9BNM - chains C and X of the 8 polymer chains in the assembly; structure by electron microscopy, 3.97 A resolution.

# Chain C
Protein: Envelope glycoprotein Gp120
Source organism: Human immunodeficiency virus 1
Reference sequence: Q2N0S6 (Q2N0S6_9HIV1); the construct lacks a stretch of the UniProt sequence and is renumbered around it, so the offset changes along the chain: 31-135 = UniProt 30-134; 144-185 = UniProt 135-176; 187-309 = UniProt 186-308; 312-323 = UniProt 309-320; 2 more segments
Chain sequence (476 residues; each row starts with the number of its first residue; note: 24 numbers in that range are skipped by the numbering (no residue carries them; nothing is unmodelled there); a row labelled like 185A-185I holds insertion residues (185A, then the next letters in order)):
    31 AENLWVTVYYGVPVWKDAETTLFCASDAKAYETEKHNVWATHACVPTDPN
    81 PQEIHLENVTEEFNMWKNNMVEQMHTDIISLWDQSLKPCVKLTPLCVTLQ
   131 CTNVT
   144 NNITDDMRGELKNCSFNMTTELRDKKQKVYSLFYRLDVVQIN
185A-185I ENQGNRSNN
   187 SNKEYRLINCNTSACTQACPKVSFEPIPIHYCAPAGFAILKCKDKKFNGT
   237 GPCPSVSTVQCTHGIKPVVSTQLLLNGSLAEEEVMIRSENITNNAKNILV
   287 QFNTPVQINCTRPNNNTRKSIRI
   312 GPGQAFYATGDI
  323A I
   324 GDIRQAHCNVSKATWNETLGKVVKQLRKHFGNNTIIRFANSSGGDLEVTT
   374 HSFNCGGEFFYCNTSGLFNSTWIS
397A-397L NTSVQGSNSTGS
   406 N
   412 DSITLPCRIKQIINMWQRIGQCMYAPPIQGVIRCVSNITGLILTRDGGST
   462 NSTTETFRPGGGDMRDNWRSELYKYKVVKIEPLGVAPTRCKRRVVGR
Unresolved in the structure: 31-32, 58-65, 144-148, 185A-185I, 397A-397L, 506-508
Construct notes: engineered mutation Cys-201 (Ile200 in Q2N0S6), Asn-332 (Thr330 in Q2N0S6), Cys-433 (Ala430 in Q2N0S6), Cys-501 (Ala498 in Q2N0S6)
Disulfide bonds: Cys-54/Cys-74, Cys-119/Cys-205, Cys-126/Cys-196, Cys-131/Cys-157, Cys-201/Cys-433, Cys-218/Cys-247, Cys-228/Cys-239, Cys-296/Cys-331, Cys-378/Cys-445, Cys-385/Cys-418
Glycans and other covalent adducts: N-acetylglucosamine (NAG) linked to Asn-88, Asn-133, Asn-156, Asn-197, Asn-234, Asn-262, Asn-276, Asn-295, Asn-301, Asn-332, Asn-339, Asn-355, Asn-363, Asn-386, Asn-392, Asn-448; glycan linked to Asn-160

# Chain X
Protein: Envelope glycoprotein Gp41
Source organism: Human immunodeficiency virus 1
Reference sequence: Q2N0S6 (Q2N0S6_9HIV1); residues 513-664 here correspond to UniProt positions 510-661 (UniProt number = residue number - 3)
Chain sequence (152 residues; numbered 513 to 664; the number before each row is that of its first residue):
   513 VGIGAVFLGFLGAAGSTMGAASMTLTVQARNLLSGIVQQQSNLLRAPEAQ
   563 QHLLKLTVWGIKQLQARVLAVERYLRDQQLLGIWGCSGKLICCTNVPWNS
   613 SWSNRNLSEIWDNMTWLQWDKEISNYTQIIYGLLEESQNQQEKNEQDLLA
   663 LD
Unresolved in the structure: 513-519, 546-567
Construct notes: conflict Pro-559 (Ile556 in Q2N0S6), Cys-605 (Thr602 in Q2N0S6)
Disulfide bonds: Cys-598/Cys-604

# How chain C and chain X interact
Contacting residue pairs (4):
  Arg-500(C) with Ala-662(X)
  Lys-502(C) with Asp-664(X)
  Arg-504(C) with Leu-661(X); Asp-664(X), salt bridge
Other interface residues (no listed pair), chain C (5 interface residues in all): Thr-499, Cys-501
Other interface residues (no listed pair), chain X (4 interface residues in all): Gln-658

# In short
Chain C and chain X form an interface of 5 and 4 residues respectively; the contacts include 1 salt bridge.
Its one salt-bridged contact is Arg-504(C)/Asp-664(X). N-acetylglucosamine is covalently linked to Asn-88(C),
Asn-133(C), Asn-156(C), Asn-197(C), Asn-234(C) and Asn-262(C) and 10 more.
Here chain C is Envelope glycoprotein Gp120 and chain X is Envelope glycoprotein Gp41, both from Human
immunodeficiency virus 1. Entry 9BNM (Cryo-EM structure of rhesus antibody 44715-a.01 in complex with HIV-1
Env BG505 DS-SOSIP) was determined by electron microscopy (same publication as 9BNK, 9BNP, 9BTH, 9BTI, 9BTJ,
9BTL and 9BTV).
